PDB entry 8WTE | X-ray diffraction, 2.17 A resolution | chains A and H of the 5 polymer chains in the assembly

[Chain A]
Molecule: T-cell receptor alpha chain
From: Mus musculus
Notes: engineered mutation(s): T159C
Chain sequence (198 residues; each row starts with the number of its first residue):
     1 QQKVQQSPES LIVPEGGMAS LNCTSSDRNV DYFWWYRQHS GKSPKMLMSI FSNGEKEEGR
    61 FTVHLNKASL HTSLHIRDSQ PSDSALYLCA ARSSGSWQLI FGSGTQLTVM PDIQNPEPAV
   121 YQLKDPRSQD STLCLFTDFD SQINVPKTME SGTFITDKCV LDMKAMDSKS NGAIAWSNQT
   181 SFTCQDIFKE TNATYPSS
Unresolved in the structure: 1-2, 164-166, 178-181, 193-198
Disulfide bonds: Cys23-Cys89, Cys134-Cys184
Reported in the primary citation:
  - mutagenesis - N29L, N29M, N29T, S49K, S49Q, S49R, S52E, S52I, S52Q, S94A, G95F: decreased binding to MHC class I antigen (Fragment) (chain H)

[Chain H]
Molecule: MHC class I antigen (Fragment)
From: Homo sapiens
Chain sequence (275 residues; numbered 1 to 275; the number before each row is that of its first residue):
     1 GSHSMRYFYT SVSRPGRGEP RFIAVGYVDD TQFVRFDSDA ASQRMEPRAP WIEQEGPEYW
    61 DQETRNVKAQ SQTDRVDLGT LRGYYNQSED GSHTIQIMYG CDVGPDGRFL RGYRQDAYDG
   121 KDYIALNEDL RSWTAADMAA QITKRKWEAA HAAEQQRAYL EGRCVEWLRR YLENGKETLQ
   181 RTDPPKTHMT HHPISDHEAT LRCWALGFYP AEITLTWQRD GEDQTQDTEL VETRPAGDGT
   241 FQKWAAVVVP SGEEQRYTCH VQHEGLPKPL TLRWE
Unresolved in the structure: 275
Disulfide bonds: Cys101-Cys164, Cys203-Cys259

[How chain A and chain H interact]
Residue-residue contacts (16; chain A residue first):
  Arg28(A) with Glu166(H), salt bridge
  Asp31(A) with Ala158(H)
  Tyr32(A) with Gln155(H), hydrogen bond (side chain-backbone); Ala158(H)
  Phe51(A) with His151(H); Glu154(H)
  Ser52(A) with Glu154(H), hydrogen bond; Arg157(H)
  Lys56(A) with His151(H); Glu154(H), salt bridge
  Arg92(A) with Gln155(H), hydrogen bond
  Ser94(A) with Tyr159(H); Arg163(H)
  Trp97(A) with Arg65(H); Asn66(H), hydrogen bond; Ala69(H), hydrophobic
Interface residues without a listed pair, chain A (11 interface residues in all): Lys67, Gly95
The authors on this interface:
  - interface residues, chain A: Ser52(A)
  - interface residues, chain H: Glu154(H)

[In short]
Chain A and chain H each contribute 11 residues to their interface; the contacts include 4 hydrogen bonds and
2 salt bridges. Polar pairs include Arg28(A)-Glu166(H), Lys56(A)-Glu154(H) and Tyr32(A)-Gln155(H). From the
paper: N29L, N29M and N29T of chain A, among others, reduce binding to MHC class I antigen (Fragment) (chain
H); interface residues Ser52(A) and Glu154(H); 11 substitutions were tested in all.
Here chain A is T-cell receptor alpha chain (Mus musculus) and chain H is MHC class I antigen (Fragment) (Homo
sapiens). Entry 8WTE (Crystal structure of TCR in complex with HLA-A*11:01 bound to KRAS-G12V peptide
(VVGAVGVGK)) was determined by X-ray diffraction, deposited together with 8WUL.
